5FGG - chains O and P of the 28 polymer chains in the assembly; structure by X-ray diffraction, 2.70 A resolution.

[Chain O]
Molecule: Proteasome subunit alpha type-2
From: Saccharomyces cerevisiae (strain ATCC 204508 / S288c)
Notes: EC 3.4.25.1
UniProtKB: P23639 (PSA2_YEAST); residue numbers follow UniProt; this construct covers 1-250
Amino-acid sequence (250 residues; numbered 1 to 250; the number before each row is that of its first residue):
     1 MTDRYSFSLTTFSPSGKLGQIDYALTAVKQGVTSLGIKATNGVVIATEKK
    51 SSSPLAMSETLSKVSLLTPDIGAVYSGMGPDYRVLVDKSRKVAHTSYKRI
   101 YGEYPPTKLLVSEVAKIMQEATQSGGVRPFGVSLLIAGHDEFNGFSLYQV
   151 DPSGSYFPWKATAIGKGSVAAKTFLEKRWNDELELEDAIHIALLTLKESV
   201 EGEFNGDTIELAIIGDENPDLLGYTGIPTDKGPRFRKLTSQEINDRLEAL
Curated features (UniProtKB/Swiss-Prot):
  - cross-link: Lys108 (Glycyl lysine isopeptide (Lys-Gly) (interchain with G-Cter in ubiquitin))

[Chain P]
Molecule: Proteasome subunit alpha type-3
From: Saccharomyces cerevisiae (strain ATCC 204508 / S288c)
Notes: EC 3.4.25.1
UniProtKB: P23638 (PSA3_YEAST); residues 0-257 here correspond to UniProt positions 1-258 (UniProt number = residue number + 1)
Amino-acid sequence (258 residues; row label = number of the first residue in the row; numbering starts at 0):
     0 MGSRRYDSRTTIFSPEGRLYQVEYALESISHAGTAIGIMASDGIVLAAER
    50 KVTSTLLEQDTSTEKLYKLNDKIAVAVAGLTADAEILINTARIHAQNYLK
   100 TYNEDIPVEILVRRLSDIKQGYTQHGGLRPFGVSFIYAGYDDRYGYQLYT
   150 SNPSGNYTGWKAISVGANTSAAQTLLQMDYKDDMKVDDAIELALKTLSKT
   200 TDSSALTYDRLEFATIRKGANDGEVYQKIFKPQEIKDILVKTGITKKDED
   250 EEADEDMK
Unresolved in the structure: 0, 245-257
Curated features (UniProtKB/Swiss-Prot):
  - cross-link (Glycyl lysine isopeptide (Lys-Gly)): Lys99 (interchain with G-Cter in ubiquitin), Lys198 (interchain with G-Cter in ubiquitin), Lys230 (interchain with G-Cter in ubiquitin)

[How chain O and chain P interact]
Pairs across the interface (60; chain O residue first):
  Arg4(O) - Ser2(P)
  Tyr5(O) - Ser2(P)
  Tyr5(O) - Tyr5(P)
  Ser6(O) - Gly125(P)
  Ser6(O) - Leu127(P)
  Phe7(O) - Ser2(P)
  Phe7(O) - Tyr5(P)
  Phe7(O) - Asp6(P)
  Phe7(O) - Gly126(P)
  Ser8(O) - Gly126(P)  hydrogen bond (backbone-backbone)
  Ser8(O) - Leu127(P)
  Ser8(O) - Arg128(P)  hydrogen bond (side chain-backbone)
  Thr10(O) - Arg128(P)
  Thr11(O) - Ser7(P)
  Thr11(O) - Thr9(P)
  Thr11(O) - Gln20(P)
  Phe12(O) - Gln20(P)
  Phe12(O) - Tyr23(P)
  Phe12(O) - Ala24(P)  hydrophobic
  Phe12(O) - Leu79(P)  hydrophobic
  Phe12(O) - Arg128(P)
  Phe12(O) - Pro129(P)
  Phe12(O) - Gly131(P)
  Ser13(O) - Tyr23(P)
  Pro14(O) - Tyr23(P)  hydrophobic
  Pro14(O) - Glu26(P)
  Ser15(O) - Glu26(P)
  Ser15(O) - His30(P)
  Gly16(O) - Tyr23(P)
  Gly16(O) - Ser27(P)  hydrogen bond (backbone-side chain)
  Leu18(O) - Arg128(P)
  Lys38(O) - Glu57(P)  salt bridge
  Ser112(O) - Glu84(P)
  Gln119(O) - Ala81(P)
  Gln119(O) - Asp82(P)  hydrogen bond
  Gln119(O) - Ile85(P)
  Gln119(O) - Arg128(P)
  Thr122(O) - Arg128(P)  hydrogen bond (backbone-side chain)
  Gln123(O) - Tyr121(P)
  Gln123(O) - Leu127(P)
  Gln123(O) - Arg128(P)  hydrogen bond (side chain-backbone)
  Gln123(O) - Phe130(P)
  Gly125(O) - Leu127(P)
  Ser153(O) - Ala81(P)
  Gly154(O) - Ala81(P)
  Tyr156(O) - Glu84(P)  hydrogen bond
  Pro158(O) - Leu56(P)
  Pro158(O) - Glu57(P)  hydrogen bond (backbone-backbone)
  Pro158(O) - Thr60(P)
  Pro158(O) - Ser61(P)
  Trp159(O) - Ser53(P)
  Trp159(O) - Leu55(P)
  Trp159(O) - Leu56(P)
  Lys160(O) - Thr54(P)
  Lys160(O) - Leu55(P)  hydrogen bond (backbone-backbone)
  Lys160(O) - Glu57(P)
  Ala161(O) - Leu55(P)
  Leu175(O) - Leu55(P)
  Glu176(O) - Thr54(P)
  Glu176(O) - Leu55(P)
Also at the interface, not in a pair above, chain O (34 interface residues in all): Lys116, Ser124, Tyr148, Ser155, Phe157, Trp179
Also at the interface, not in a pair above, chain P (32 interface residues in all): Thr80

[In short]
34 residues of chain O and 32 residues of chain P are in contact, with 9 hydrogen bonds and 1 salt bridge.
Polar contacts include Lys38(O)-Glu57(P), Ser8(O)-Arg128(P) and Gly16(O)-Ser27(P).
Here chain O is Proteasome subunit alpha type-2 and chain P is Proteasome subunit alpha type-3, both from
Saccharomyces cerevisiae (strain ATCC 204508 / S288c). Entry 5FGG (Yeast 20S proteasome beta5-L(-49S)_D17N
double mutant in complex with Carfilzomib) was determined by X-ray diffraction, deposited together with 5CZ4,
5CZ5, 5CZ6, 5CZ7, 5CZ8, 5CZ9 and 16 further entries.
